Entry 4FQX (X-ray diffraction, 2.60 A resolution); this record covers chains E and A of the 5 polymer chains in the assembly.

[Chain E]
Molecule: Synthetic peptide
Chain sequence (11 residues; each row starts with the number of its first residue):
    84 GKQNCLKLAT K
Unresolved in the structure: 84-86, 94

[Chain A]
Molecule: HLA class II histocompatibility antigen, DR alpha chain
Source organism: Homo sapiens
UniProt: P01903 (DRA_HUMAN); residues 1-191 here correspond to UniProt positions 26-216 (UniProt number = residue number + 25)
Chain sequence (191 residues; each row starts with the number of its first residue):
     1 IKEEHVIIQA EFYLNPDQSG EFMFDFDGDE IFHVDMAKKE TVWRLEEFGR FASFEAQGAL
    61 ANIACDKANL EIMTKRSNYT PITNVPPEVT VLTNSPVELR EPNVLICFID KFTPPVVNVT
   121 WLRNGKPVTT GVSETVFLPR EDHLFRKFHY LPFLPSTEDV YDCRVEHWGL DEPLLKHWEF
   181 DAPSPLPETT E
Unresolved in the structure: 1, 182-191
Sequence notes: engineered mutation C65 (Val90 in P01903)
Disulfide bonds: C107-C163
Covalent attachments: N-acetylglucosamine (NAG) linked to N118
What the authors report for this chain:
  - conformationally variable residues (helix shift, loop rearrangement, side-chain flip): D29 to D35, K39 to R44, E46 to S77
  - mutagenesis - W43F: decreased catalytic activity with HLA class II histocompatibility antigen, DM alpha chain (citing earlier work)
  - mutagenesis - F51A: abolished binding to HLA class II histocompatibility antigen, DM alpha chain
  - mutagenesis - Q57A: decreased catalytic activity with HLA class II histocompatibility antigen, DM alpha chain

[How chain E and chain A interact]
Cross-chain cystine bridges: C88(E)-C65(A)
Contacting residue pairs (8; chain E residue first):
  C88(E) - C65(A)  disulfide
  L89(E) - N69(A)  hydrogen bond (backbone-side chain)
  K90(E) - N69(A)
  L91(E) - N69(A)  hydrogen bond (backbone-side chain)
  L91(E) - I72(A)  hydrophobic
  A92(E) - I72(A)
  A92(E) - R76(A)  hydrogen bond (backbone-side chain)
  T93(E) - I72(A)
Also at the interface, not in a pair above, chain A (5 interface residues in all): M73

[Overview]
The interface between chain E and chain A involves 6 residues on one side and 5 on the other, with 1 disulfide
bond and 3 hydrogen bonds. Polar pairs include L89(E)-N69(A), L91(E)-N69(A) and A92(E)-R76(A). The paper
reports that W43F and Q57A of chain A reduce catalytic activity with HLA class II histocompatibility antigen,
DM alpha chain; conformational variability at D29(A), K39(A) and E46(A).
Here chain E is Synthetic peptide and chain A is HLA class II histocompatibility antigen, DR alpha chain (Homo
sapiens). Entry 4FQX (Crystal structure of HLA-DM bound to HLA-DR1) was determined by X-ray diffraction
together with 4GBX from the same study.
